Entry 4DR2 (X-ray diffraction, 3.25 A resolution); this record covers chains A and N of the 21 polymer chains in the assembly.

[Chain A]
Molecule: 16S rRNA
From: Thermus thermophilus
Sequence (1522 nucleotides; row label = number of the first residue in the row; note: 42 numbers in that range are skipped by the numbering (no residue carries them; nothing is unmodelled there); a row labelled like 190A-190L holds insertion residues (190A, then the next letters in order); numbering starts at 0):
     0 UUUGUUGGAG AGUUUGAUCC UGGCUCAGGG UGAACGCUGG CGGCGUGCCU AAGACAUGCA
    60 AGUCGUGCGG G
    73 CCGCGGGGUU UU
    88 ACUCCG
    95 UGGUC
   101 AGCGGCGGAC GGGUGAGUAA CGCGUGGGU
  129A G
   130 ACCUACCCGG AAGAGGGGGA CAACCCGGGG AAACUCGGGC UAAUCCCCCA UGUGGACCCG
   190 C
190A-190L CCCUUGGGGUGU
   191 GUCCAAAGGG CUUU
   216 GCCCGCUUCC GGAUGGGCCC GCGUCCCAUC AGCUAGUUGG UGGGGUAAUG GCCCACCAAG
   276 GCGACGACGG GUAGCCGGUC UGAGAGGAUG GCCGGCCACA GGGGCACUGA GACACGGGCC
   336 CCACUCCUAC GGGAGGCAGC AGUUAGGAAU CUUCCGCAAU GGGCGCAAGC CUGACGGAGC
   396 GACGCCGCUU GGAGGAAGAA GCCCUUCGGG GUGUAAACUC CUGAA
   442 CCCGGGACGA AACCCCCGAC GA
   474 GGGGACUGAC GGUACCGGG
   494 GUAAUAGCGC CGGCCAACUC CGUGCCAGCA GCCGCGGUAA UACGGAGGGC GCGAGCGUUA
   554 CCCGGAUUCA CUGGGCGUAA AGGGCGUGUA GGCGGCCUGG GGCGUCCCAU GUGAAAGACC
   614 ACGGCUCAAC CGUGGGGGAG CGUGGGAUAC GCUCAGGCUA GACGGUGGGA GAGGGUGGUG
   674 GAAUUCCCGG AGUAGCGGUG AAAUGCGCAG AUACCGGGAG GAACGCCGAU GGCGAAGGCA
   734 GCCACCUGGU CCACCCGUGA CGCUGAGGCG CGAAAGCGUG GGGAGCAAAC CGGAUUAGAU
   794 ACCCGGGUAG UCCACGCCCU AAACGAUGCG CGCUAGGUCU CUGGGUCU
   848 CCUGGGGGCC GAAGCUAACG CGUUAAGCGC GCCGCCUGGG GAGUACGGCC GCAAGGCUGA
   908 AACUCAAAGG AAUUGACGGG GGCCCGCACA AGCGGUGGAG CAUGUGGUUU AAUUCGAAGX
   968 AACGCGAAGA ACCUUACCAG GCCUUGACAU GCUAGG
 1003A G
  1004 AACCCGGGUG AAAGCCUGGG GUGCCCC
1030A-1030D GCGA
  1031 GGGGAGCCCU AGCACAGGUG CUGCAUGGCC GUCGUCAGCU CGUGCCGUGA GGUGUUGGGU
  1091 UAAGUCCCGC AACGAGCGCA ACCCCCGCCG UUAGUUGCCA GCGGUUCGGC CGGGCACUCU
  1151 AACGGGACUG CCCGCGAAA
  1171 GCGGGAGGAA GGAGGGGACG ACGUCUGGUC AGCAUGGCCC UUACGGCCUG GGCGACACAC
  1231 GUGCUACAAU GCCCACUACA AAGCGAUGCC ACCCGGCAAC GGGGAGCUAA UCGCAAAAAG
  1291 GUGGGCCCAG UUCGGAUUGG GGUCUGCAAC CCGACCCCAU GAAGCCGGAA UCGCUAGUAA
  1351 UCGCGGAUCA G
 1361A C
  1362 CAUGCCGCGG UGAAUACGUU CCCGGGCCUU GUACACACXG CCXGUXACGC CAUGGGAGCG
  1422 GGCUCUACCC GAAGUCGCCG GG
  1446 AGCCUACGGG
  1459 CAGGCGCCGA GGGUAGGGCC CGUGACUGGG GCGAAGUCGU AACAAGGUAG CUGUACCGGA
  1519 AGGUGCGGCU GGAUCCACUC CUUUCU
Not modelled in the structure: 0-4, 1534-1538
Modified positions: PSU (pseudouridine-5'-monophosphate) at position 516, 7MG (7N-methyl-8-hydroguanosine-5'-monophosphate) at position 527, M2G (N2-dimethylguanosine-5'-monophosphate) at position 966, 5MC (5-methylcytidine-5'-monophosphate) at position 967, 2MG (2N-methylguanosine-5'-monophosphate) at position 1207, 5MC (5-methylcytidine-5'-monophosphate) at position 1400, 4OC (4n,o2'-methylcytidine-5'-monophosphate) at position 1402, 5MC (5-methylcytidine-5'-monophosphate) at position 1404, 5MC (5-methylcytidine-5'-monophosphate) at position 1407, UR3 (3-methyluridine-5'-monophoshate) at position 1498, MA6 (6N-dimethyladenosine-5'-monophoshate) at position 1518, MA6 (6N-dimethyladenosine-5'-monophoshate) at position 1519, PSU (pseudouridine-5'-monophosphate) at position 1540, PSU (pseudouridine-5'-monophosphate) at position 1541
Construct notes: conflict C1534 (A2157 in M26923.1), A1535 (C2158 in M26923.1)
Ion coordination: Mg2+ site 1 near U5 (its only coordinating residue here); Mg2+ site 2 near U12 (its only coordinating residue here); Mg2+ site 3: U12, C526, 7MG_527; Mg2+ site 4 near G21 (its only coordinating residue here); Mg2+ site 5: C48, U49; Mg2+ site 6 near A53 (its only coordinating residue here); Mg2+ site 7: A59, C386; Mg2+ site 8: G61, U62; Mg2+ site 9: G107, G324; Mg2+ site 10: A109, G331; Mg2+ site 11: G117, G289; Mg2+ site 12: C121, G124, U125, G236; 84 more Mg2+ sites not listed
Ligand contacts:
  - paromomycin (PAR), molecule 1: U30, G31, C48, U49, U304, G305, G306, C554, C555
  - paromomycin (PAR), molecule 2: G31, C47, C48, A50, A51, G52, A53, G113, U114, G115, A353, C355, A356, U358, U359, A360, G361, U365, C366
  - paromomycin (PAR), molecule 3: G64, U65, G68, G69, G70, C73, U95, G96, G97, U98, C99, A101
  - paromomycin (PAR), molecule 4: A119, A120, C121, G122, C123, G236, C237, G238, U239, C240, C241, C280, G281, A282
  - paromomycin (PAR), molecule 5: G127, G128, U129, C132, U133, A228, U229, G230, G231
  - paromomycin (PAR), molecule 6: G292, G293, U294, C295, U296, G297, G301, G302, A303, G610, A611, A632
  - paromomycin (PAR), molecule 7: A412, G413, A414, A415, C417, C418, C419, G424, G425, G426, U427, G428
  - paromomycin (PAR), molecule 8: G567, G568, C569, G570, G575, G821, G874, C875, C877, C879, C880
  - paromomycin (PAR), molecule 9: U598, C599, C601, A602, U603, G604, A632, G633, C634, G635, U636, G637
  - paromomycin (PAR), molecule 10: U605, G606, A607, A608, G628, G629, G630, G631
  - paromomycin (PAR), molecule 11: G610, A611, C612, C613, A614, G616, A622, C623, C624, G625, U626, G627
  - paromomycin (PAR), molecule 12: G661, G662, A663, G664, G666, G667, C739, U740, G741, G742, U743
  - paromomycin (PAR), molecule 13: U669, G670, G671, U672, G673, G714, A715, A716, C717, C805, C806, A807
  - paromomycin (PAR), molecule 14: A716, C717, G718, C732, A733, A766, A767, U804, C805, C806, G1525, G1526
  - paromomycin (PAR), molecule 15: C770, G771, U772, G773, G774, G775, G776, A802, G803
  - paromomycin (PAR), molecule 16: C1060, G1061, U1062, U1065, C1066, C1189, G1190
  - paromomycin (PAR), molecule 17: G1405, U1406, 5MC_1407, A1408, C1409, G1489, C1490, G1491, A1492, A1493, G1494, U1495, C1496

[Chain N]
Protein: 30S ribosomal protein S14
From: Thermus thermophilus
Reference sequence: Q5SHQ1 (RS14Z_THET8); residues 1-61 here = UniProt positions 1-61
Amino-acid sequence (61 residues; numbered 1 to 61; the number before each row is that of its first residue):
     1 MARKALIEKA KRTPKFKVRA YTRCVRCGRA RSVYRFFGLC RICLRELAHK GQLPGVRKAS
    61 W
Not modelled in the structure: 1
Ion coordination: Zn2+: Cys24, Cys27, Cys40, Cys43; Mg2+: Ala30 (shared with C1359(A) of chain A)

[Chain A / chain N interface]
Pairs across the interface (69; chain A residue first):
  G973(A) - Arg29(N)  hydrogen bond to the sugar
  G973(A) - Arg41(N)  hydrogen bond to the phosphate
  A974(A) - Arg29(N)  salt bridge to the phosphate
  A974(A) - Arg31(N)  hydrogen bond to the base
  A974(A) - Ser32(N)  hydrogen bond to the phosphate
  A974(A) - Arg41(N)  salt bridge to the phosphate
  A975(A) - Ser32(N)  hydrogen bond to the sugar
  A975(A) - Tyr34(N)  hydrogen bond to the base
  G976(A) - Arg31(N)  phosphate contact
  G976(A) - Ser32(N)  hydrogen bond to the phosphate
  A977(A) - Arg31(N)  salt bridge to the phosphate
  C979(A) - Val18(N)  hydrogen bond to the base
  C979(A) - Arg19(N)  hydrogen bond to the base
  C980(A) - Val18(N)  base contact
  C980(A) - Arg19(N)  hydrogen bond to the sugar
  C980(A) - Tyr21(N)  sugar contact
  U981(A) - Leu6(N)  phosphate contact
  U981(A) - Tyr21(N)  sugar contact
  U981(A) - Arg23(N)  phosphate contact
  U981(A) - Ala30(N)  phosphate contact
  U982(A) - Leu6(N)  sugar contact
  U982(A) - Arg23(N)  salt bridge to the phosphate
  U982(A) - Ala30(N)  phosphate contact
  A983(A) - Arg3(N)  salt bridge to the phosphate
  A983(A) - Leu6(N)  phosphate contact
  A994(A) - Lys4(N)  base contact
  A994(A) - Ala5(N)  base contact
  A994(A) - Glu8(N)  sugar contact
  G1047(A) - Lys4(N)  salt bridge to the phosphate
  G1048(A) - Ala2(N)  phosphate contact
  G1048(A) - Arg3(N)  phosphate contact
  G1048(A) - Lys4(N)  hydrogen bond to the phosphate
  U1049(A) - Ala2(N)  base contact
  U1049(A) - Arg3(N)  sugar contact
  C1059(A) - Arg45(N)  hydrogen bond to the phosphate
  C1060(A) - Arg45(N)  salt bridge to the phosphate
  C1114(A) - Ser60(N)  hydrogen bond to the sugar
  C1115(A) - Trp61(N)  sugar contact
  G1186(A) - Trp61(N)  hydrogen bond to the base
  G1187(A) - Ser60(N)  hydrogen bond to the base
  G1187(A) - Trp61(N)  hydrogen bond to the sugar
  A1188(A) - Lys58(N)  hydrogen bond to the phosphate
  A1188(A) - Ser60(N)  sugar contact
  C1189(A) - Lys58(N)  salt bridge to the phosphate
  G1202(A) - Cys27(N)  hydrogen bond to the sugar
  G1202(A) - Arg29(N)  hydrogen bond to the sugar
  G1202(A) - Ile42(N)  base contact
  G1202(A) - Cys43(N)  base contact
  G1202(A) - Glu46(N)  hydrogen bond to the base
  C1203(A) - Ala2(N)  hydrogen bond to the phosphate
  C1203(A) - Cys27(N)  sugar contact
  G1216(A) - Arg3(N)  salt bridge to the phosphate
  G1216(A) - Ala5(N)  sugar contact
  C1217(A) - Ala5(N)  phosphate contact
  C1217(A) - Glu8(N)  phosphate contact
  U1219(A) - Arg19(N)  salt bridge to the phosphate
  G1316(A) - Val18(N)  phosphate contact
  C1317(A) - Phe16(N)  stacking on the base
  C1317(A) - Lys17(N)  phosphate contact
  C1317(A) - Val18(N)  base contact
  A1357(A) - Tyr34(N)  sugar contact
  U1358(A) - Val33(N)  sugar contact
  U1358(A) - Tyr34(N)  phosphate contact
  U1358(A) - Arg35(N)  hydrogen bond to the phosphate
  C1359(A) - Thr22(N)  phosphate contact
  C1359(A) - Arg35(N)  salt bridge to the phosphate
  A1360(A) - Arg35(N)  salt bridge to the phosphate
  G1368(A) - Trp61(N)  phosphate contact
  C1369(A) - Trp61(N)  hydrogen bond to the phosphate
Interface residues without a listed pair, chain A (39 interface residues in all): A1015, A1016, G1220, A1318
Interface residues without a listed pair, chain N (31 interface residues in all): Lys15, Phe36

[In short]
39 residues of chain A and 31 residues of chain N are in contact, with 23 hydrogen bonds, 12 salt bridges and
1 aromatic stacking contact. Polar contacts include A974(A)-Arg31(N), A975(A)-Tyr34(N) and C979(A)-Val18(N).
Chain A binds 17 copies of paromomycin.
Chain A is 16S rRNA and chain N is 30S ribosomal protein S14, both from Thermus thermophilus; the structure,
Crystal structure of the Thermus thermophilus (HB8) 30S ribosomal subunit with multiple copies of paromomycin
molecules ..., was determined by X-ray diffraction together with 4DR1, 4DR3, 4DR4, 4DR5, 4DR6 and 4DR7 from
the same study.
